Entry 5FQ8 (X-ray diffraction, 2.75 A resolution); this record covers chains A and D of the 9 polymer chains in the assembly.

[Chain A]
Protein: Putative lipoprotein
From: Bacteroides thetaiotaomicron
Reference sequence: Q8A5H6 (Q8A5H6_BACTN); residues 1-480 here correspond to UniProt positions 19-498 (UniProt number = residue number + 18)
Chain sequence (480 residues; each row starts with the number of its first residue):
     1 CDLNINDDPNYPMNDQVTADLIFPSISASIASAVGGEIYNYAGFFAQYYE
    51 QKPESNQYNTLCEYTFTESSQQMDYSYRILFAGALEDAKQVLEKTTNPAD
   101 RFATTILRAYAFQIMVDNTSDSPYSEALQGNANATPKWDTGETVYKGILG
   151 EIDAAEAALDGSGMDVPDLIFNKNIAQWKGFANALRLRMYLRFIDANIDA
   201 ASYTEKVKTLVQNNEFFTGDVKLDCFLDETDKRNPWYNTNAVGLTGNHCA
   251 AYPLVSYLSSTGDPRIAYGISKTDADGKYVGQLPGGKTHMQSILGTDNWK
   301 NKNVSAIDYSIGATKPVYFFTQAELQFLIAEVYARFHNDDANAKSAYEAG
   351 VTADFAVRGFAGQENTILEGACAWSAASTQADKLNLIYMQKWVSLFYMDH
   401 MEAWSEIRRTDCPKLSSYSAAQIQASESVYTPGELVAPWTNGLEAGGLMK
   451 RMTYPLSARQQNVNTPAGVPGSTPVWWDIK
Glycans and other covalent adducts: 3-decanoyloxypropyl decanoate (KR0) linked to Cys1
Bound ions: Mg2+ site 1: Ala82 (shared with 2 residues of chain B); Mg2+ site 2: Arg408, Asp411, Asp478, Lys480
From the paper describing this entry:
  - conformationally variable residues (domain motion): Thr296 (from molecular simulation)

[Chain D]
Protein: Outer membrane protein OMP121
From: Bacteroides thetaiotaomicron
Reference sequence: Q8A5H5 (Q8A5H5_BACTN); residue numbers follow UniProt; this construct covers 1-984
Chain sequence (984 residues; each row starts with the number of its first residue):
     1 MQTQEVAIKPNLKVVLRSDAQQIDEVVVTAMGIKRSEKALGYAATSVGGE
    51 KIAESRTSDVMSSLAGKIAGVQISSTSSDPGASNSVIIRGVSSLSGTNQP
   101 LYVVDGVPLNNSTVYSTDGLNSGYDFGNGANAINPDDVANMTILKGAAAT
   151 ALYGSRAANGVVMITTKSGRKEKGVGIEYNGGVQWSTVLRLPEFQNEFGM
   201 GWNGNHTELENGSWGPRFDGSMQLWGNVYNNSQKLKPYVAMPDNIKDFFD
   251 AGFRYSNSLSFNGATDKSDYYVSFSQISDDGMIPTDADSYDKYTFSARGS
   301 HKAGALTFSSSLNYAYQKNNFATTGQGLSMLNSLYQTPRDISIIGLEDQN
   351 DPFNTPGYYYTPYGVMNPYYILNNYLNEYESERFYGKFQLDYEFLKYFKF
   401 TYRMGLDTTTGQSDKGKPNLYALYYEGTPNGEGQGSSSPFSGETGQYSEQ
   451 ITRRREINQDIMVNFNMPVNDFNINALVGFNGNERKVSYQYSEVNDLTIP
   501 TWFNLKNSGKTPIVEQHMELRRLMGVFGQFEGSWKNMLYLTVTARNDWSS
   551 TLPKENRSFFYPGITGSFIFSELLNDNLQDVITFGKIRASWGKTGNDADV
   601 YMVNPVYAQSSNRIPFGSLTFPLGGVNAYSAGNVLGSNTLSPEMTTESEV
   651 GLNMAFFKNRLSFDVSYYNRNTDKQIFSLAMDPASGYTAQNMNLGKIRNR
   701 GIELLISGTPIRTKDFSWELTWNFTKNWSKVISLPEELGGITTIYGLNGG
   751 TSMYAITGMPVGVFKAQVAERDPQGRIVVNSSTGLPVEASEFGICGDMNN
   801 KYQMGVSTNLKYKGISLGIDFDIRQGGVMYSRTKDINYFTGNAIQTAYND
   851 RNPLIVPNSVNKIVNGENVTYVENTTPITSSNIYKYWGDGGSDMGSCFLV
   901 DKSYVKLRSVVLGWDLPKRWLAKTPFQAVKVSAYGNNLFVWTPSSNTFID
   951 PEMTSFGNDLEGNYGEYTANPSSRRFGFNLMVKF
Unresolved in the structure: 1-36, 575-579, 864-865
Bound ions: Ca2+ site 1: Asp280, Gly281, Ile283, Thr285, Asp288; Mg2+: Ala631, Asn633 (shared with 1 residue of chain C); Ca2+ site 2 near Asp850 (its only coordinating residue here)
Small-molecule neighbours: 3-decanoyloxypropyl decanoate (KR0): Tyr402, Ile457, Gln459, Ile461, Phe480, Gly482, Asn483, Glu484
From the paper describing this entry:
  - binding site for Uncharacterised protein, bound peptide: Leu120

[How chain A and chain D interact]
Pairs across the interface - 10 pairs, chain A then chain D:
  Pro9(A) - Trp502(D)
  Pro9(A) - Asn504(D)
  Asn10(A) - Trp502(D)
  Asn10(A) - Lys506(D)  hydrogen bond (backbone-side chain)
  Tyr11(A) - Trp502(D)
  Pro12(A) - Ile499(D)  hydrophobic
  Pro12(A) - Trp502(D)
  Gln16(A) - Ile499(D)
  Leu21(A) - Thr498(D)
  Leu21(A) - Ile499(D)  hydrophobic
Other interface residues (no listed pair), chain D (6 interface residues in all): Thr501

[Summary]
The chain A/chain D interface involves 6 residues from each chain, with 1 hydrogen bond. Its one
hydrogen-bonded contact is Asn10(A)-Lys506(D). Chain D binds 3-decanoyloxypropyl decanoate.
3-decanoyloxypropyl decanoate is covalently linked to Cys1(A). The paper reports a binding site for
Uncharacterised protein, bound peptide at Leu120(D); conformational variability at Thr296(A).
Chain A is Putative lipoprotein and chain D is Outer membrane protein OMP121, both from Bacteroides
thetaiotaomicron; the structure, Crystal structure of the SusCD complex BT2261-2264 from Bacteroides
thetaiotaomicron, was determined by X-ray diffraction (same publication as 5FQ6, 5FQ7 and 5T4Y).
